6O7U - chains n and o of the 15 polymer chains in the assembly; structure by electron microscopy, 3.10 A resolution.

# Chain n
Protein: V-type proton ATPase subunit c
From: Saccharomyces cerevisiae
UniProt: P25515 (VATL1_YEAST); numbering as in UniProt (aligned over 1-160)
Amino-acid sequence (160 residues; row label = number of the first residue in the row):
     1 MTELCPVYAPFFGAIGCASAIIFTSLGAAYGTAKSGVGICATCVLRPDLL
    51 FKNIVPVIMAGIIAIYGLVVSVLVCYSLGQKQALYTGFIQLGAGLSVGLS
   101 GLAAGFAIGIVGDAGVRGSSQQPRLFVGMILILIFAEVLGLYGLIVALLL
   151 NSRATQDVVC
Disordered / not traced: 1-2
UniProt features mapped onto this chain:
  - site: Glu137 (Essential for proton translocation)

# Chain o
Protein: V-type proton ATPase subunit c'
From: Saccharomyces cerevisiae
UniProt: P32842 (VATL2_YEAST); residue numbers follow UniProt; this construct covers 1-164
Amino-acid sequence (164 residues; row label = number of the first residue in the row):
     1 MSTQLASNIYAPLYAPFFGFAGCAAAMVLSCLGAAIGTAKSGIGIAGIGT
    51 FKPELIMKSLIPVVMSGILAIYGLVVAVLIAGNLSPTEDYTLFNGFMHLS
   101 CGLCVGFACLSSGYAIGMVGDVGVRKYMHQPRLFVGIVLILIFSEVLGLY
   151 GMIVALILNTRGSE
Disordered / not traced: 1-7, 164
UniProt features mapped onto this chain:
  - site: Glu145 (Essential for proton translocation)

# Interface between chain n and chain o
Pairs across the interface (62):
  Val7(n) with Ile9(o); Tyr10(o), hydrophobic
  Tyr8(n) with Phe96(o), hydrophobic
  Pro10(n) with Phe93(o), hydrophobic
  Phe11(n) with Phe96(o), hydrophobic
  Ala14(n) with Phe96(o); Ser100(o)
  Cys17(n) with Leu158(o), hydrophobic
  Ala18(n) with Cys104(o), hydrophobic
  Ile21(n) with Cys104(o); Gly151(o); Val154(o), hydrophobic
  Ile22(n) with Leu103(o); Phe107(o), hydrophobic
  Ser25(n) with Phe107(o); Ala108(o); Ser111(o), hydrogen bond
  Leu26(n) with Ser111(o)
  Ala28(n) with Leu147(o), hydrophobic
  Ala29(n) with Ser111(o); Ala115(o); Leu147(o), hydrophobic
  Thr32(n) with Ala115(o); Val119(o)
  Ala33(n) with Met118(o), hydrophobic; Val119(o), hydrophobic
  Val37(n) with Met118(o); Val122(o), hydrophobic
  Ile39(n) with Ile140(o), hydrophobic
  Cys40(n) with Gly123(o); Lys126(o)
  Cys43(n) with Gln130(o); Leu133(o)
  Val44(n) with Lys126(o); His129(o); Gln130(o), hydrogen bond (backbone-side chain)
  Pro47(n) with Gln130(o); Arg132(o)
  Leu50(n) with Arg132(o); Gly136(o)
  Phe51(n) with Val135(o), hydrophobic
  Ile54(n) with Leu139(o), hydrophobic; Ile140(o), hydrophobic
  Val57(n) with Phe143(o), hydrophobic
  Ile58(n) with Phe143(o), hydrophobic
  Ala64(n) with Leu147(o), hydrophobic; Tyr150(o), hydrophobic
  Ile65(n) with Tyr150(o)
  Leu68(n) with Tyr150(o); Val154(o), hydrophobic
  Ser71(n) with Val154(o)
  Cys75(n) with Ile157(o), hydrophobic; Leu158(o), hydrophobic; Arg161(o)
  Tyr76(n) with Ile157(o)
  Leu78(n) with Met97(o), hydrophobic; Arg161(o), hydrogen bond (backbone-side chain)
  Gly79(n) with Phe93(o)
  Gln80(n) with Tyr10(o); Thr91(o); Phe93(o)
  Lys81(n) with Tyr10(o)
Interface residues without a listed pair, chain n (39 interface residues in all): Gly36, Ala41, Val72
Interface residues without a listed pair, chain o (38 interface residues in all): Leu92, Leu99, Ile137, Ser144

# Summary
39 residues of chain n and 38 residues of chain o are in contact; the contacts include 3 hydrogen bonds. Polar
contacts include Ser25(n)-Ser111(o), Val44(n)-Gln130(o) and Leu78(n)-Arg161(o).
Here chain n is V-type proton ATPase subunit c and chain o is V-type proton ATPase subunit c', both from
Saccharomyces cerevisiae. Entry 6O7U (Saccharomyces cerevisiae V-ATPase Stv1-VO) was determined by electron
microscopy, deposited together with 6O7T, 6O7V, 6O7W and 6O7X.
